Entry 5THF (X-ray diffraction, 2.59 A resolution); this record covers chains E and F of the 6 polymer chains in the assembly.

Chain E:
Protein: Hemagglutinin HA1 chain
Organism: Influenza A virus (strain A/Hong Kong/1/1968 H3N2)
Notes: engineered mutation(s): Insertion
Reference sequence: Q91MA7 (HEMA_I68A4); residues 11-329 here correspond to UniProt positions 27-345 (UniProt number = residue number + 16)
Amino-acid sequence (325 residues; numbered 7 to 329 plus 2 insertion-coded residues; the number before each row is that of its first residue; a row labelled like 157A-157B holds insertion residues (157A, then the next letters in order)):
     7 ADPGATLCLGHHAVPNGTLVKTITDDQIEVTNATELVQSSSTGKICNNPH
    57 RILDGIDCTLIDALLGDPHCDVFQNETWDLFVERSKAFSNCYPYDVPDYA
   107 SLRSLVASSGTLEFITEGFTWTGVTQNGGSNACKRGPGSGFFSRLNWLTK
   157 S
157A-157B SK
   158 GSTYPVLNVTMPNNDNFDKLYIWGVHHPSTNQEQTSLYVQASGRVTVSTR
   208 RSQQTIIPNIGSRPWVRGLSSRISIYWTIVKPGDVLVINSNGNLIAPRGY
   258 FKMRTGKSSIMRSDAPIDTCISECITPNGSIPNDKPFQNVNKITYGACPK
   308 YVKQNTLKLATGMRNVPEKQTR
Unresolved in the structure: 7-8, 326-329
Disulfide bonds: Cys52-Cys277, Cys64-Cys76, Cys97-Cys139, Cys281-Cys305
Glycans and other covalent adducts: N-acetylglucosamine (NAG) linked to Asn38, Asn285; glycan linked to Asn165
Construct notes: expression tag (7-10); insertion (157A-157B)
UniProt features mapped onto this chain:
  - site: Arg329 (Cleavage)
  - glycosylation (N-linked (GlcNAc...) asparagine): Asn22, Asn38, Asn81, Asn165, Asn285

Chain F:
Protein: Hemagglutinin HA2 chain
Organism: Influenza A virus
Reference sequence: Q91MA7 (HEMA_I68A4); residues 1-176 here correspond to UniProt positions 346-521 (UniProt number = residue number + 345)
Amino-acid sequence (184 residues; each row starts with the number of its first residue):
     1 GLFGAIAGFIENGWEGMIDGWYGFRHQNSEGTGQAADLKSTQAAIDQING
    51 KLNRVIEKTNEKFHQIEKEFSEVEGRIQDLEKYVEDTKIDLWSYNAELLV
   101 ALENQHTIDLTDSEMNKLFEKTGRQLRENAEDMGNGCFKIYHKCDNACIE
   151 SIRNGTYDHDVYRDEALNNRFQIKGVSGGGGLND
Unresolved in the structure: 177-184
Disulfide bonds: Cys144-Cys148
Construct notes: engineered mutation Gly123 (Arg468 in Q91MA7); expression tag (177-184)
UniProt features mapped onto this chain:
  - glycosylation: Asn154 (N-linked (GlcNAc...) asparagine)

Chain E / chain F interface:
Disulfides between the chains: Cys14(E)-Cys137(F)
Residue-residue contacts - 129 pairs, chain E then chain F:
  Pro9(E) - Lys143(F)
  Gly10(E) - Ile140(F)
  Gly10(E) - His142(F)
  Ala11(E) - Gln27(F)
  Ala11(E) - Asn28(F)
  Ala11(E) - Phe138(F)
  Ala11(E) - Lys139(F)
  Ala11(E) - Ile140(F)  hydrogen bond (backbone-backbone)
  Ala11(E) - His142(F)
  Thr12(E) - Arg25(F)
  Thr12(E) - His26(F)
  Thr12(E) - Gln27(F)  hydrogen bond (backbone-backbone)
  Thr12(E) - Phe138(F)
  Leu13(E) - Phe24(F)  hydrophobic
  Leu13(E) - Arg25(F)
  Leu13(E) - His26(F)
  Leu13(E) - Cys137(F)
  Leu13(E) - Phe138(F)  hydrogen bond (backbone-backbone)
  Leu13(E) - Ile152(F)  hydrophobic
  Cys14(E) - Trp14(F)
  Cys14(E) - Gly23(F)
  Cys14(E) - Phe24(F)
  Cys14(E) - Arg25(F)  hydrogen bond (backbone-backbone)
  Cys14(E) - Gly136(F)
  Cys14(E) - Cys137(F)  disulfide
  Leu15(E) - Ile10(F)
  Leu15(E) - Trp14(F)
  Leu15(E) - Gly23(F)
  Leu15(E) - Phe24(F)  hydrophobic
  Leu15(E) - Leu118(F)  hydrophobic
  Leu15(E) - Gly136(F)  hydrogen bond (backbone-backbone)
  Leu15(E) - Phe138(F)  hydrophobic
  Gly16(E) - Trp14(F)
  Gly16(E) - Met17(F)
  Gly16(E) - Tyr22(F)
  Gly16(E) - Gly23(F)  hydrogen bond (backbone-backbone)
  Gly16(E) - Met115(F)
  His17(E) - Ile6(F)
  His17(E) - Ile10(F)
  His17(E) - Asn12(F)
  His17(E) - Gly13(F)
  His17(E) - Trp14(F)  hydrogen bond (backbone-backbone)
  His17(E) - Trp21(F)
  His17(E) - Met115(F)
  His18(E) - Trp14(F)
  His18(E) - Met17(F)
  His18(E) - Gly20(F)
  His18(E) - Trp21(F)  hydrogen bond (backbone-backbone)
  Ala19(E) - Gly13(F)
  Ala19(E) - Trp14(F)  hydrogen bond (backbone-backbone)
  Ala19(E) - Glu15(F)
  Val20(E) - Glu15(F)
  Pro21(E) - Glu15(F)
  Val26(E) - Asn104(F)
  Lys27(E) - Glu97(F)  salt bridge
  Lys27(E) - Asn104(F)  hydrogen bond (backbone-side chain)
  Thr28(E) - Ala101(F)
  Thr28(E) - Asn104(F)
  Thr28(E) - Gln105(F)  hydrogen bond
  Ile29(E) - Ala101(F)  hydrogen bond (backbone-backbone)
  Ile29(E) - Leu102(F)  hydrophobic
  Ile29(E) - Gln105(F)  hydrogen bond (backbone-side chain)
  Thr30(E) - Gln105(F)  hydrogen bond (backbone-side chain)
  Ile34(E) - Ile108(F)  hydrophobic
  Val36(E) - Ile108(F)  hydrophobic
  Thr40(E) - Leu52(F)
  Leu42(E) - Val55(F)  hydrophobic
  Leu42(E) - Ile56(F)  hydrophobic
  Leu42(E) - Val100(F)  hydrophobic
  Arg109(E) - Glu67(F)  salt bridge
  Ser110(E) - His64(F)  hydrogen bond
  Ser114(E) - His64(F)
  Lys264(E) - Phe63(F)
  Ser265(E) - His64(F)
  Ser266(E) - Phe63(F)
  Ser266(E) - His64(F)  hydrogen bond
  Arg269(E) - Glu67(F)  salt bridge
  Arg269(E) - Glu69(F)
  Asn290(E) - Lys58(F)  hydrogen bond
  Asp291(E) - Ile56(F)
  Pro293(E) - Val55(F)
  Phe294(E) - Ala96(F)  hydrophobic
  Lys299(E) - Lys68(F)  hydrogen bond (backbone-side chain)
  Lys299(E) - Glu85(F)
  Lys299(E) - Ile89(F)
  Ile300(E) - Lys68(F)
  Thr301(E) - Gln65(F)  hydrogen bond (backbone-side chain)
  Tyr302(E) - Lys62(F)
  Tyr302(E) - Phe63(F)
  Gly303(E) - Asn60(F)
  Gly303(E) - Glu61(F)
  Gly303(E) - Lys62(F)  hydrogen bond (backbone-backbone)
  Ala304(E) - Asn60(F)
  Ala304(E) - Glu61(F)
  Cys305(E) - Asn60(F)  hydrogen bond (backbone-backbone)
  Lys307(E) - Thr59(F)  hydrogen bond
  Lys307(E) - Trp92(F)
  Tyr308(E) - Ile89(F)  hydrophobic
  Tyr308(E) - Trp92(F)
  Val309(E) - Trp92(F)
  Val309(E) - Ser93(F)
  Val309(E) - Ala96(F)  hydrophobic
  Lys310(E) - Ile89(F)
  Lys310(E) - Asp90(F)  salt bridge
  Lys310(E) - Ser93(F)  hydrogen bond (backbone-side chain)
  Gln311(E) - Ser93(F)  hydrogen bond (side chain-backbone)
  Gln311(E) - Glu97(F)  hydrogen bond
  Leu314(E) - Ala96(F)  hydrophobic
  Leu314(E) - Glu97(F)
  Lys315(E) - Val100(F)
  Lys315(E) - Asn104(F)  hydrogen bond (backbone-side chain)
  Leu316(E) - Leu52(F)  hydrophobic
  Leu316(E) - Glu103(F)
  Leu316(E) - Asn104(F)
  Ala317(E) - Asn104(F)  hydrogen bond (backbone-side chain)
  Ala317(E) - Thr107(F)
  Thr318(E) - Trp21(F)
  Thr318(E) - Ile48(F)
  Gly319(E) - Trp21(F)
  Gly319(E) - Thr107(F)
  Met320(E) - Trp21(F)  hydrophobic
  Met320(E) - Tyr22(F)
  Met320(E) - Thr111(F)
  Val323(E) - Glu11(F)
  Val323(E) - Asn12(F)
  Val323(E) - Gly13(F)  hydrogen bond (backbone-backbone)
  Pro324(E) - Asn12(F)
  Pro324(E) - Glu15(F)
  Glu325(E) - Asn12(F)
Interface residues without a listed pair, chain E (58 interface residues in all): His56, Glu280, Arg321
Interface residues without a listed pair, chain F (66 interface residues in all): Ala7, Ser29, Leu98, Leu99, Phe119, Thr122, Cys144, Ile149

Overview:
58 residues of chain E and 66 residues of chain F are in contact; the contacts include 1 disulfide bond, 28
hydrogen bonds and 4 salt bridges. Polar pairs include Lys27(E)-Glu97(F), Arg109(E)-Glu67(F) and
Arg269(E)-Glu67(F).
Chain E is Hemagglutinin HA1 chain (Influenza A virus (strain A/Hong Kong/1/1968 H3N2)) and chain F is
Hemagglutinin HA2 chain (Influenza A virus); the structure, Crystal structure of H3 hemagglutinin with
insertion of two amino acids in the 150-loop from the ..., was determined by X-ray diffraction (same
publication as 5TGO, 5TGU, 5TGV, 5TH0, 5TH1, 5THB and 5THC).
